Entry 5LBQ (X-ray diffraction, 3.30 A resolution); this record covers chains A and B.

== Chain A ==
Name: Lysine-specific histone demethylase 1A
From: Homo sapiens
Notes: EC 1.-.-.-
Reference sequence: O60341 (KDM1A_HUMAN); numbering as in UniProt (aligned over 123-852)
Sequence (730 residues; row label = number of the first residue in the row):
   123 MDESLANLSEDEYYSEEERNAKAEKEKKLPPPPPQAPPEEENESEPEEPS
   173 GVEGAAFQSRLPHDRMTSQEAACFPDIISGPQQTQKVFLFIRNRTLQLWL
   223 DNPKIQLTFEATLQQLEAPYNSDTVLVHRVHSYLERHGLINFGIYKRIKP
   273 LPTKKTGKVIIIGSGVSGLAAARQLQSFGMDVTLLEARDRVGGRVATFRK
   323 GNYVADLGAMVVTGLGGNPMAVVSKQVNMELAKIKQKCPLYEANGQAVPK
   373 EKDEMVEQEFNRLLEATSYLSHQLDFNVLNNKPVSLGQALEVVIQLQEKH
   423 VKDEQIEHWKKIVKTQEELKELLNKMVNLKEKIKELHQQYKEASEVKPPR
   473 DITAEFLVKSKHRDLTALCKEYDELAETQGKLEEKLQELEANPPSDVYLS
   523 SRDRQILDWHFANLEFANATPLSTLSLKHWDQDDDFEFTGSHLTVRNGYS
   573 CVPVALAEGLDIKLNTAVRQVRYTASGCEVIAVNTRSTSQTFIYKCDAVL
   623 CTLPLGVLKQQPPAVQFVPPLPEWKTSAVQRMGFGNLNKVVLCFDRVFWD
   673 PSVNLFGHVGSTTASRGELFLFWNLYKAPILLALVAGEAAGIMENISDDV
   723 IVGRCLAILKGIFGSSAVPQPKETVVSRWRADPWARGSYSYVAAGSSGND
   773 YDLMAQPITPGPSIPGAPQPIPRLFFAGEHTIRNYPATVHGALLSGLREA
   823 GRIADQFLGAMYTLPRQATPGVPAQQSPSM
Not modelled in the structure: 123-170, 837-852
Ligand contacts:
  - 767 (N2-(3-(dimethylamino)propyl)-6,7-dimethoxy-N4,N4-dimethylquinazoline-2,4-diamine), molecule 1: Q358, E559, G562, S563, H564
  - 767, molecule 2: N383, L386, N535, L536, A539, N540, W552, D555, D556
  - 767, molecule 3: E387, S390, D556, E559
  - FAD (flavin-adenine dinucleotide): I284, G285, S286, G287, V288, S289, G290, L307, E308, A309, R310, G314, G315, R316, V317, L329, G330, A331, M332, V333, T335, T588, A589, V590, T624, L625, P626, V629, V637, L659, K661, W751, W756, S760, Y761, G800, E801, A809, T810, V811, H812, A814

== Chain B ==
Name: REST corepressor 1
From: Homo sapiens
Reference sequence: Q9UKL0 (RCOR1_HUMAN); residue numbers follow UniProt; this construct covers 305-482
Sequence (178 residues; numbered 305 to 482; the number before each row is that of its first residue):
   305 RAKRKPPKGMFLSQEDVEAVSANATAATTVLRQLDMELVSVKRQIQNIKQ
   355 TNSALKEKLDGGIEPYRLPEVIQKCNARWTTEEQLLAVQAIRKYGRDFQA
   405 ISDVIGNKSVVQVKNFFVNYRRRFNIDEVLQEWEAEHGKEETNGPSNQKP
   455 VKSPDNSIKMPEEEDEAPVLDVRYASAS
Not modelled in the structure: 305-307, 441-482

== How chain A and chain B interact ==
Residue-residue contacts (97; chain A residue first):
  E381(A) - M314(B)
  R384(A) - P311(B)
  R384(A) - K312(B)  hydrogen bond (side chain-backbone)
  R384(A) - G313(B)
  R384(A) - M314(B)
  L385(A) - M314(B)  hydrophobic
  E387(A) - P311(B)
  A388(A) - M314(B)  hydrophobic
  A388(A) - L316(B)  hydrophobic
  Y391(A) - R308(B)
  Y391(A) - K309(B)
  Y391(A) - P310(B)
  Y391(A) - L316(B)  hydrophobic
  L392(A) - L316(B)  hydrophobic
  Q395(A) - R308(B)
  L396(A) - L316(B)
  F398(A) - V321(B)  hydrophobic
  V414(A) - V324(B)  hydrophobic
  V415(A) - M314(B)  hydrophobic
  Q417(A) - V324(B)
  Q417(A) - A331(B)
  L418(A) - F315(B)
  L418(A) - D320(B)
  L418(A) - V321(B)  hydrophobic
  L418(A) - V324(B)  hydrophobic
  Q419(A) - G313(B)
  Q419(A) - M314(B)
  Q419(A) - F315(B)  hydrogen bond (side chain-backbone)
  Q419(A) - L316(B)
  E420(A) - L335(B)
  K421(A) - D320(B)  salt bridge
  K421(A) - V334(B)
  K421(A) - L335(B)
  K421(A) - L338(B)
  H422(A) - F315(B)
  K424(A) - L335(B)
  K424(A) - L338(B)
  K424(A) - D339(B)  salt bridge
  D425(A) - L338(B)
  Q427(A) - L342(B)
  I428(A) - L338(B)
  I428(A) - E341(B)
  W431(A) - L342(B)
  W431(A) - V345(B)  hydrophobic
  W431(A) - I349(B)  hydrophobic
  I434(A) - I349(B)  hydrophobic
  V435(A) - I349(B)  hydrophobic
  Q438(A) - I352(B)
  Q438(A) - K353(B)
  Q438(A) - N356(B)  hydrogen bond (backbone-side chain)
  E439(A) - I352(B)
  L441(A) - N356(B)
  K442(A) - T355(B)
  K442(A) - N356(B)
  L445(A) - N356(B)
  L445(A) - L359(B)  hydrophobic
  L445(A) - K360(B)
  N446(A) - L359(B)
  M448(A) - L363(B)  hydrophobic
  V449(A) - L363(B)  hydrophobic
  K452(A) - K362(B)
  K452(A) - L363(B)
  K452(A) - D364(B)  hydrogen bond (side chain-backbone)
  K452(A) - G366(B)
  K452(A) - I367(B)
  I455(A) - Y370(B)  hydrophobic
  K456(A) - Y370(B)
  H459(A) - P369(B)
  H459(A) - Y370(B)
  H459(A) - L372(B)
  Y462(A) - L372(B)
  I474(A) - E386(B)
  I474(A) - L389(B)  hydrophobic
  I474(A) - L390(B)  hydrophobic
  I474(A) - Q393(B)
  T475(A) - Q393(B)
  F478(A) - L390(B)  hydrophobic
  F478(A) - Q393(B)
  F478(A) - A394(B)
  K481(A) - L390(B)
  K481(A) - V408(B)
  S482(A) - K397(B)
  S482(A) - Y398(B)
  S482(A) - V408(B)
  H484(A) - L372(B)
  R485(A) - Y398(B)  hydrogen bond
  R485(A) - A404(B)
  R485(A) - V408(B)
  D486(A) - K397(B)  salt bridge
  D486(A) - Y398(B)  hydrogen bond
  L487(A) - Y370(B)
  L487(A) - L372(B)  hydrophobic
  C491(A) - I367(B)  hydrophobic
  Y494(A) - G366(B)
  Y494(A) - I367(B)  hydrophobic
  D495(A) - R371(B)  salt bridge
  E505(A) - K360(B)  salt bridge
Interface residues without a listed pair, chain A (57 interface residues in all): L401, K432, E477, T488, Q501, Y520
Interface residues without a listed pair, chain B (52 interface residues in all): Q318, S325, K346, Q348, P373, V375, D407

== Overview ==
57 residues of chain A face 52 of chain B across their interface; the contacts include 6 hydrogen bonds and 5
salt bridges. Polar contacts include K421(A)-D320(B), K424(A)-D339(B) and D486(A)-K397(B). Bound to chain A:
flavin-adenine dinucleotide and 3 copies of compound 767.
Chain A is Lysine-specific histone demethylase 1A and chain B is REST corepressor 1, both from Homo sapiens;
the structure, LSD1-CoREST1 in complex with quinazoline-derivative reversible inhibitor, was determined by
X-ray diffraction together with 5L3E, 5L3F and 5L3G from the same study.
